Entry 8SKU (electron microscopy, 3.20 A resolution); this record covers chains B and D of the 8 polymer chains in the assembly.

== Chain B (and D) ==
Molecule: Immunoglobulin heavy constant alpha 1
Organism: Homo sapiens
Notes: chain D of this document is another copy of the same molecule, construct and numbering; everything in this record applies to it too
UniProt: P01876 (IGHA1_HUMAN); residues 120-472 here correspond to UniProt positions 1-353 (UniProt number = residue number - 119)
Sequence (353 residues; each row starts with the number of its first residue):
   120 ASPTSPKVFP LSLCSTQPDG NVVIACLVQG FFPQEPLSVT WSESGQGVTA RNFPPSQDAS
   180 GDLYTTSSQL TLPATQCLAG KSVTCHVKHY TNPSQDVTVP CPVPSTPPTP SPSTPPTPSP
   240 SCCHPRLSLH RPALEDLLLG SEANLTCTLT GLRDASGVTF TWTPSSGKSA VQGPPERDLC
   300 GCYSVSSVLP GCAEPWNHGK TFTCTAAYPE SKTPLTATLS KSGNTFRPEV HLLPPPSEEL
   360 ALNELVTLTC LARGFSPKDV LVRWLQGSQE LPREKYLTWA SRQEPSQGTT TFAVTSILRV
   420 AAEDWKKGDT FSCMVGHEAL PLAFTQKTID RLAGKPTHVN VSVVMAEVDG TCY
Not modelled in the structure: 120-241, 455 (chain D: 120-241, 465-472)
Disulfides: Cys-266/Cys-323, Cys-369/Cys-432
Glycans and other covalent adducts: N-acetylglucosamine (NAG) linked to Asn-263
UniProt features mapped onto this chain:
  - glycosylation: Ser-224 (O-linked (GalNAc...) serine), Thr-225 (O-linked (GalNAc...) threonine), Thr-228 (O-linked (GalNAc...) threonine), Ser-230 (O-linked (GalNAc...) serine), Ser-232 (O-linked (GalNAc...) serine), Thr-233 (O-linked (GalNAc...) threonine), Thr-236 (O-linked (GalNAc...) threonine), Ser-238 (O-linked (GalNAc...) serine), Ser-240 (O-linked (GalNAc...) serine), Asn-263 (N-linked (GlcNAc...) (complex) asparagine)
What the authors report for this chain:
  - specificity-determining residues: Arg-346, Leu-441 (by similarity / conservation)

== How chain B and chain D interact ==
Pairs across the interface - 5 pairs, chain B then chain D:
  Glu-466(B) with Ser-356(D); Ala-360(D)
  Val-467(B) with Val-458(D), hydrophobic
  Asp-468(B) with Thr-456(D), hydrogen bond
  Gly-469(B) with Ser-356(D), hydrogen bond (backbone-side chain)
Also at the interface, not in a pair above, chain B (5 interface residues in all): Thr-470

== In short ==
5 residues of chain B face 4 of chain D across their interface, with 2 hydrogen bonds. Polar contacts include
Asp-468(B)/Thr-456(D) and Gly-469(B)/Ser-356(D). Covalently linked N-acetylglucosamine: at Asn-263(B). The
paper reports specificity determinants Arg-346(B) and Leu-441(B).
Both chains are Immunoglobulin heavy constant alpha 1 (Homo sapiens). Entry 8SKU (Structure of human SIgA1 in
complex with human CD89 (FcaR1)) was determined by electron microscopy, deposited together with 8SKV.
